3E47 - chains O and P of the 28 polymer chains in the assembly; structure by X-ray diffraction, 3.00 A resolution.

Chain O:
Name: Proteasome component Y7
Source organism: Saccharomyces cerevisiae
Notes: EC 3.4.25.1
UniProt: P23639 (PSA2_YEAST); the construct lacks a stretch of the UniProt sequence and is renumbered around it, so the offset changes along the chain: 4-102 = UniProt 1-99; 103-147 = UniProt 101-145; 148-200 = UniProt 147-199; 202-209 = UniProt 200-207; 2 more segments
Sequence (250 residues; numbered 4 to 236 plus 18 insertion-coded residues; 1 number in that range is skipped by the numbering (no residue carries it; nothing is unmodelled there); the number before each row is that of its first residue; a row labelled like 21A-21B holds insertion residues (21A, then the next letters in order)):
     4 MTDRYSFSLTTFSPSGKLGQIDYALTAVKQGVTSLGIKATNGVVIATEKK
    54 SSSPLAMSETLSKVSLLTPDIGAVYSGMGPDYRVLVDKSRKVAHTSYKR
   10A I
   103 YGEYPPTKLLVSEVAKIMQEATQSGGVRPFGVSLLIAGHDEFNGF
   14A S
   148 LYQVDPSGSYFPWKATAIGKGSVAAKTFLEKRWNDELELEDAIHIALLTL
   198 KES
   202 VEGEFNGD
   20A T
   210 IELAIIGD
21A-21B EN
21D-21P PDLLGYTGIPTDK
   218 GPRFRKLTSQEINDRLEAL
Swiss-Prot annotation at these positions:
  - cross-link: Lys110 (Glycyl lysine isopeptide (Lys-Gly) (interchain with G-Cter in ubiquitin))

Chain P:
Name: Proteasome component Y13
Source organism: Saccharomyces cerevisiae
Notes: EC 3.4.25.1
UniProt: P23638 (PSA4_YEAST); the construct lacks a stretch of the UniProt sequence and is renumbered around it, so the offset changes along the chain: 4-63 = UniProt 2-61; 64-144 = UniProt 63-143; 145-200 = UniProt 145-200; 202-204 = UniProt 201-203; 2 more segments
Sequence (244 residues; each row starts with the number of its first residue; note: 1 number in that range is skipped by the numbering (no residue carries it; nothing is unmodelled there); a row labelled like 20A-20B holds insertion residues (20A, then the next letters in order)):
     4 GSRRYDSRTTIFSPEGRLYQVEYALESISHAGTAIGIMASDGIVLAAERK
    54 VTSTLLEQDT
   63A S
    64 TEKLYKLNDKIAVAVAGLTADAEILINTARIHAQNYLKTYNEDIPVEILV
   114 RRLSDIKQGYTQHGGLRPFGVSFIYAGYDDR
   14A Y
   145 GYQLYTSNPSGNYTGWKAISVGANTSAAQTLLQMDYKDDMKVDDAIELAL
   195 KTLSKT
   202 TDS
20A-20B SA
   205 LTYDRLEFATIR
21A-21B KG
   217 AN
21C-21D DG
   219 E
   21E V
   220 YQKIFKPQEIKDILVKTGIT
Swiss-Prot annotation at these positions:
  - cross-link (Glycyl lysine isopeptide (Lys-Gly)): Lys101 (interchain with G-Cter in ubiquitin), Lys199 (interchain with G-Cter in ubiquitin), Lys225 (interchain with G-Cter in ubiquitin)

How chain O and chain P interact:
Contacting residue pairs (64):
  Arg7(O) - Ser5(P)
  Tyr8(O) - Ser5(P)
  Tyr8(O) - Tyr8(P)
  Ser9(O) - Gly127(P)
  Phe10(O) - Ser5(P)
  Phe10(O) - Tyr8(P)
  Phe10(O) - Asp9(P)
  Phe10(O) - Gly128(P)
  Ser11(O) - Ser10(P)
  Ser11(O) - Gly128(P)  hydrogen bond (backbone-backbone)
  Ser11(O) - Leu129(P)
  Ser11(O) - Arg130(P)  hydrogen bond (side chain-backbone)
  Thr13(O) - Arg130(P)
  Thr14(O) - Ser10(P)
  Thr14(O) - Thr12(P)
  Thr14(O) - Gln23(P)
  Phe15(O) - Gln23(P)  hydrogen bond (backbone-side chain)
  Phe15(O) - Tyr26(P)
  Phe15(O) - Ala27(P)  hydrophobic
  Phe15(O) - Ser30(P)
  Phe15(O) - Pro131(P)
  Phe15(O) - Gly133(P)
  Ser16(O) - Tyr26(P)
  Pro17(O) - Tyr26(P)
  Pro17(O) - Glu29(P)
  Ser18(O) - Glu29(P)
  Ser18(O) - His33(P)
  Gly19(O) - Tyr26(P)
  Gly19(O) - Glu29(P)
  Gly19(O) - Ser30(P)  hydrogen bond (backbone-side chain)
  Lys41(O) - Glu60(P)  salt bridge
  Ser114(O) - Glu86(P)
  Lys118(O) - Ile87(P)
  Gln121(O) - Ala83(P)
  Gln121(O) - Asp84(P)  hydrogen bond
  Gln121(O) - Ile87(P)
  Gln121(O) - Arg130(P)
  Thr124(O) - Arg130(P)  hydrogen bond (backbone-side chain)
  Gln125(O) - Tyr123(P)
  Gln125(O) - Leu129(P)
  Gln125(O) - Arg130(P)  hydrogen bond (side chain-backbone)
  Gln125(O) - Pro131(P)
  Gln125(O) - Phe132(P)
  Ser126(O) - Leu129(P)
  Gly127(O) - Leu129(P)
  Tyr149(O) - Thr63(P)
  Ser154(O) - Ala83(P)
  Gly155(O) - Ala83(P)
  Tyr157(O) - Glu86(P)  hydrogen bond
  Phe158(O) - Leu59(P)  hydrophobic
  Pro159(O) - Leu59(P)
  Pro159(O) - Glu60(P)  hydrogen bond (backbone-backbone)
  Pro159(O) - Thr63(P)
  Pro159(O) - Ser63A(P)
  Trp160(O) - Ser56(P)
  Trp160(O) - Leu58(P)
  Trp160(O) - Leu59(P)
  Trp160(O) - Glu60(P)
  Lys161(O) - Thr57(P)  hydrogen bond (side chain-backbone)
  Lys161(O) - Leu58(P)  hydrogen bond (backbone-backbone)
  Lys161(O) - Glu60(P)
  Ala162(O) - Leu58(P)
  Glu177(O) - Thr57(P)  hydrogen bond
  Glu177(O) - Leu58(P)
Other interface residues (no listed pair), chain O (34 interface residues in all): Leu21, Ser156, Leu176, Trp180
Other interface residues (no listed pair), chain P (32 interface residues in all): Leu81, Thr82

Summary:
The interface between chain O and chain P involves 34 residues on one side and 32 on the other; the contacts
include 12 hydrogen bonds and 1 salt bridge. Polar pairs include Lys41(O)-Glu60(P), Ser11(O)-Arg130(P) and
Phe15(O)-Gln23(P).
Chain O is Proteasome component Y7 and chain P is Proteasome component Y13, both from Saccharomyces
cerevisiae; the structure, Crystal Structure of the Yeast 20S Proteasome in Complex with Homobelactosin C, was
determined by X-ray diffraction.
